4BZQ - chains A and B; structure by X-ray diffraction, 2.10 A resolution.

== Chain A (and B) ==
Protein: Bifunctional enzyme cysn/cysc
From: Mycobacterium tuberculosis
Notes: EC 2.7.7.4, 2.7.1.25; chain B of this document is another copy of the same molecule, construct and numbering; everything in this record applies to it too
UniProtKB: Q10600 (CYSNC_MYCTU); residue numbers follow UniProt; this construct covers 440-612
Amino-acid sequence (173 residues; row label = number of the first residue in the row):
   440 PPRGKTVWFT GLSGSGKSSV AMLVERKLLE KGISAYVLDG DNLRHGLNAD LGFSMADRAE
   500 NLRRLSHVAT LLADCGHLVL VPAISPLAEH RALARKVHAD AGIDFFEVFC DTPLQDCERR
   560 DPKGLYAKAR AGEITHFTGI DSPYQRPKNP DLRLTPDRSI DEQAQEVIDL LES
Residues lining bound ligands:
  - ADP (adenosine-5'-diphosphate): Leu451, Ser452, Gly453, Ser454, Gly455, Lys456, Ser457, Ser458, Arg559, Pro561, Lys562, Pro595, Arg597, Ser598, Ile599, Gln602
  - adenosine-5'-phosphosulfate (ADX): Ser452, Gly479, Asp480, Arg483, Phe492, Arg497, Asn500, Leu501, Ala522, Ile523, Ser524, Pro525, Lys562, Leu564, Ile573, Thr574, His575, Phe576, Thr577
Reported in the primary citation:
  - conformationally variable residues (loop rearrangement): Leu477 to Glu499
  - binding site for ADP: Arg597
  - binding site for adenosine-5'-phosphosulfate: Lys456, Asp480, Arg483, Phe492, Arg497, Ile523, Ser524, Lys562, His575, Phe576
  - catalytic residues: Asp480, Lys562 (proposed by the authors, not directly observed)
  - mutagenesis - C556A: decreased catalytic activity
  - mutagenesis - C556S: abolished catalytic activity
  - mutagenesis - C556S: decreased stability in response to thrombin
  - mutagenesis - C514A, C549A: unchanged catalytic activity

== Chain A / chain B interface ==
Residue-residue contacts (30; chain A residue first):
  Tyr475(A) - Leu510(B)
  Tyr475(A) - Asp513(B)  hydrogen bond
  Tyr475(A) - Cys514(B)  hydrophobic
  Leu482(A) - Leu510(B)  hydrophobic
  Gly485(A) - Arg502(B)  hydrogen bond (backbone-side chain)
  Gly485(A) - His506(B)
  Leu486(A) - Arg502(B)  hydrogen bond (backbone-side chain)
  Leu486(A) - Arg503(B)
  Leu486(A) - His506(B)  hydrogen bond (backbone-side chain)
  Asp489(A) - Arg502(B)  salt bridge
  Glu499(A) - Arg503(B)  salt bridge
  Arg502(A) - Gly485(B)  hydrogen bond (side chain-backbone)
  Arg502(A) - Leu486(B)  hydrogen bond (side chain-backbone)
  Arg502(A) - Asp489(B)  salt bridge
  Arg502(A) - Arg503(B)
  Arg503(A) - Leu486(B)
  Arg503(A) - Glu499(B)  salt bridge
  Arg503(A) - Arg502(B)
  Arg503(A) - Arg503(B)
  His506(A) - Gly485(B)
  His506(A) - Leu486(B)
  Leu510(A) - Tyr475(B)
  Leu510(A) - Leu482(B)  hydrophobic
  Leu510(A) - Leu511(B)  hydrophobic
  Leu511(A) - Leu511(B)  hydrophobic
  Cys514(A) - Tyr475(B)  hydrophobic
  Cys514(A) - Leu511(B)  hydrophobic
  Cys514(A) - His516(B)
  His516(A) - Cys514(B)
  His516(A) - His516(B)  hydrogen bond
Interface residues without a listed pair, chain A (15 interface residues in all): Leu477, Val507
Interface residues without a listed pair, chain B (16 interface residues in all): Leu477, Val507

== Overview ==
15 residues of chain A and 16 residues of chain B are in contact; the contacts include 7 hydrogen bonds and 4
salt bridges. Polar contacts include Asp489(A)-Arg502(B), Glu499(A)-Arg503(B) and Tyr475(A)-Asp513(B). The
paper reports catalytic residues Asp480(A) and Lys562(A); C556A of chain A reduces catalytic activity; 4
substitutions were tested in all.
Chain A and chain B are both Bifunctional enzyme cysn/cysc (Mycobacterium tuberculosis); the structure,
Structure of the Mycobacterium tuberculosis APS kinase CysC in complex with ADP and APS, was determined by
X-ray diffraction together with 4RFV, 4BZX and 4BZP from the same study.
